Entry 8EVJ (electron microscopy, 4.10 A resolution (low resolution: residue-level contacts below are approximate; hydrogen-bond / salt-bridge calls are withheld)); this record covers chains I and E of the 13 polymer chains in the assembly.

# Chain I
Molecule: 167-nt DNA strand
Sequence (167 nucleotides; row label = number of the first residue in the row):
     1 TAGGTGCAGG GCCTCTCGGC TGCTGATCTT CAGCTGGTTG CTGAGAGTTG CAGCATTGCT
    61 GAGTCTTAGC AATGGATACT TCCCGATTCC CCTCACAAAA ATAGGTCAGT CTGTCTGGCT
   121 AGTTCTGTAC TTGCAGACAC AGGGCATGTG GGGTTCCTAT TTTTCTA
Not modelled in the structure: 1-26, 165-167

# Chain E
Protein: Histone H3.1
From: Homo sapiens
UniProt: P68431 (H31_HUMAN); residues 0-135 here correspond to UniProt positions 1-136 (UniProt number = residue number + 1)
Chain sequence (136 residues; row label = number of the first residue in the row; numbering starts at 0):
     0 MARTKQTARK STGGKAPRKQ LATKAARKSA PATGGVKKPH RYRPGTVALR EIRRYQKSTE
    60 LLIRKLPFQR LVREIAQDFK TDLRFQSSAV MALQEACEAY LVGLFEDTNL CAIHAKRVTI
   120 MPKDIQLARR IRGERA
Not modelled in the structure: 0-37, 134-135
Swiss-Prot annotation at these positions:
  - modified residue: Arg2 (Asymmetric dimethylarginine), Thr3 (Phosphothreonine), Lys4 (Allysine), Gln5 (5-glutamyl dopamine), Thr6 (Phosphothreonine), Arg8 (Citrulline), Lys9 (N6,N6,N6-trimethyllysine), Ser10 (ADP-ribosylserine), Thr11 (Phosphothreonine), Lys14 (N6-(2-hydroxyisobutyryl)lysine), Arg17 (Asymmetric dimethylarginine), Lys18 (N6-(2-hydroxyisobutyryl)lysine), Lys23 (N6-(2-hydroxyisobutyryl)lysine), Arg26 (Citrulline), Lys27 (N6,N6,N6-trimethyllysine), Ser28 (ADP-ribosylserine), Lys36 (N6,N6,N6-trimethyllysine), Lys37 (N6-methyllysine), Tyr41 (Phosphotyrosine), Lys56 (N6,N6,N6-trimethyllysine) and 8 more in UniProt
  - lipidation: Lys18 (N6-decanoyllysine)

# Interface between chain I and chain E
Pairs across the interface - 16 pairs, chain I then chain E:
  DA72(I) - Arg83(E)
  DA72(I) - Phe84(E)
  DA72(I) - Gln85(E)
  DA72(I) - Ser86(E)
  DT73(I) - Arg72(E)
  DT73(I) - Arg83(E)
  DT73(I) - Phe84(E)
  DC82(I) - Arg63(E)
  DT88(I) - Arg40(E)
  DC91(I) - Arg42(E)
  DC92(I) - Val117(E)
  DC92(I) - Thr118(E)
  DT93(I) - Arg116(E)
  DT93(I) - Val117(E)
  DT93(I) - Thr118(E)
  DC94(I) - Met120(E)
Other interface residues (no listed pair), chain E (14 interface residues in all): Pro43, Lys115

# Summary
Chain I and chain E form an interface of 8 and 14 residues respectively.
Chain I is a 167-nt DNA strand and chain E is Histone H3.1 (Homo sapiens); the structure, CX3CR1 nucleosome
bound PU.1 and C/EBPa, was determined by electron microscopy (same publication as 8EVH, 8EVI and 8SYP).
